Entry 1MOA (X-ray diffraction, 1.90 A resolution); this record covers chain A.

# Chain A
Protein: Myoglobin
Organism: Physeter catodon
UniProt: P02185 (MYG_PHYCA); residue numbers follow UniProt; this construct covers 1-153
Amino-acid sequence (154 residues; numbered 0 to 153; the number before each row is that of its first residue; numbering starts at 0):
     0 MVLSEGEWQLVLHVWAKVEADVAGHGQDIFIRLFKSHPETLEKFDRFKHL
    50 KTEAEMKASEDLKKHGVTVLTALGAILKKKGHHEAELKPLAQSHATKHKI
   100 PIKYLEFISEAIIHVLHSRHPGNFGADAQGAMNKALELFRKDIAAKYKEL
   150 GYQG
Construct notes: conflict Phe29 (Leu in P02185), Asn122 (Asp in P02185)
Metal / ion sites: heme Fe near His93 (its only coordinating residue here)
Ligand contacts: heme (HEM): Thr39, Lys42, Phe43, Arg45, His64, Thr67, Val68, Ala71, Leu72, Leu89, Ser92, His93, His97, Ile99, Tyr103, Leu104, Ile107, Ile111, Phe138

# In short
Ligands of chain A: heme.
Chain A is Myoglobin (Physeter catodon); the structure, A novel site-directed mutant of myoglobin with an
unusually high O2 affinity and low autooxidation rate, was determined by X-ray diffraction (same publication
as 2SPL, 2SPM, 2SPN and 2SPO).
